Entry 3BLH (X-ray diffraction, 2.48 A resolution); this record covers chains A and B.

== Chain A ==
Protein: Cell division protein kinase 9
Organism: Homo sapiens
Notes: EC 2.7.11.22, 2.7.11.23
Reference sequence: P50750 (CDK9_HUMAN); numbering as in UniProt (aligned over 2-330)
Sequence (331 residues; numbered 0 to 330; the number before each row is that of its first residue; numbering starts at 0):
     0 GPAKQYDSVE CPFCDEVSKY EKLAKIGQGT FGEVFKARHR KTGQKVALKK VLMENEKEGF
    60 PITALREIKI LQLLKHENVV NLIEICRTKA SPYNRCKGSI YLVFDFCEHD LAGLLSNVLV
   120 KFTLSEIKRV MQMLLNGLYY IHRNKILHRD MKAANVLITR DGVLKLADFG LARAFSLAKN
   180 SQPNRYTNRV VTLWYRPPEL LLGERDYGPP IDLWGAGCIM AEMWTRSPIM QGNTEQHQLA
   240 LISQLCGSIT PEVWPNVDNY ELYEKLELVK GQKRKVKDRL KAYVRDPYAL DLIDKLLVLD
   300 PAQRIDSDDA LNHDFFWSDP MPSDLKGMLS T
Not modelled in the structure: 0-7, 51-54, 88-97, 177-181, 260-266, 326-330
Construct notes: expression tag (0-1)
Modified residues: Thr-186 (phosphothreonine; TPO)
UniProt features mapped onto this chain:
  - region: Ala-166 to Thr-191 (T-loop)
  - active site: Asp-149 (Proton acceptor)
  - binding site (ATP): Ile-25 to Val-33, Lys-48, Asp-104 to Cys-106, Asp-167
  - modified residue: Lys-44 (N6-acetyllysine), Lys-48 (N6-acetyllysine), Ser-175 (Phosphoserine), Thr-186 (Phosphothreonine)
  - natural variant: Arg-225 (R225C: Found in patients with global developmental delay and epilepsy with history of choanal atresia; uncertain significance)
  - mutagenesis: Lys-44 (K44R: Impaired kinase and transcriptional elongation activities, but normal cyclin T1 and HEXIM1 binding), Lys-48 (K48Q: Mimics acetylation; leading to impaired protein kinase activity; K48R: Decreased acetylation; leading to enhanced protein kinase activity), Asp-167 (D167N: Abrogates kinase activity), Ser-175 (S175A: Constitutive kinase activity; S175D: Mimics phosphorylation, constitutive loss of kinase activity), Thr-186 (T186A: Abrogates autophosphorylation; no effect on kinase activity, but impaired CTD phosphorylation; T186D: Mimics autophosphorylation ...)

== Chain B ==
Protein: Cyclin-T1
Organism: Homo sapiens
Reference sequence: O60563 (CCNT1_HUMAN); numbering as in UniProt (aligned over 2-259)
Sequence (260 residues; numbered 0 to 259; the number before each row is that of its first residue; numbering starts at 0):
     0 GPEGERKNNN KRWYFTREQL ENSPSRRFGV DPDKELSYRQ QAANLLQDMG QRLNVSQLTI
    60 NTAIVYMHRF YMIQSFTRFP GNSVAPAALF LAAKVEGQPK KLEHVIKVAH TCLHPQESLP
   120 DTRSEAYLQQ VQDLVILESI ILQTLGFELT IDHPHTHVVK CTQLVRASKD LAQTSYFMAT
   180 NSLHLTTFSL QYTPPVVACV CIHLACKWSN WEIPVSTDGK HWWEYVDATV TLELLDELTH
   240 ELLQILEKTP NRLKRIWNWR
Not modelled in the structure: 0-4
Construct notes: expression tag (0-1); engineered mutation Arg-77 (Gln in O60563), Gly-96 (Glu in O60563), Leu-241 (Phe in O60563)
UniProt features mapped onto this chain:
  - motif: Lys-253 to Arg-259 (Nuclear localization signal, and interaction with Tat-TAR RNA)
  - modified residue: Ser-117 (Phosphoserine)

== How chain A and chain B interact ==
Residue-residue contacts (40):
  Val-8(A) with Gln-73(B); Arg-77(B); Phe-78(B), hydrophobic
  Glu-9(A) with Arg-26(B), salt bridge; Gln-73(B), hydrogen bond (backbone-side chain)
  Cys-10(A) with Gln-142(B), hydrogen bond (side chain-backbone)
  Pro-11(A) with Ile-72(B)
  Phe-12(A) with Arg-11(B); Trp-12(B), hydrophobic; Ile-72(B), hydrophobic; Thr-143(B); Gly-145(B)
  Cys-13(A) with Gln-142(B)
  Glu-57(A) with Phe-89(B); Lys-93(B), hydrogen bond (backbone-side chain); Lys-100(B); Leu-101(B), hydrogen bond (side chain-backbone)
  Gly-58(A) with Lys-93(B); Glu-137(B)
  Phe-59(A) with Lys-93(B), hydrogen bond (backbone-side chain); Glu-137(B), hydrogen bond (backbone-side chain); Leu-141(B), hydrophobic
  Ile-61(A) with Lys-93(B); Pro-98(B), hydrophobic
  Leu-64(A) with Leu-90(B), hydrophobic; Lys-93(B); Leu-141(B), hydrophobic; Leu-148(B), hydrophobic
  Lys-68(A) with Thr-149(B)
  Gln-71(A) with Arg-5(B), hydrogen bond (backbone-backbone); Lys-6(B); Phe-146(B)
  Leu-81(A) with Lys-6(B), hydrogen bond (backbone-side chain)
  Ile-82(A) with Lys-6(B)
  Glu-83(A) with Lys-6(B)
  Ile-84(A) with Lys-6(B); Phe-146(B), hydrophobic
  Arg-86(A) with Gln-142(B)
  Ile-99(A) with Gln-142(B); Phe-146(B), hydrophobic
Other interface residues (no listed pair), chain A (22 interface residues in all): Lys-56, Ile-67, Leu-72
Other interface residues (no listed pair), chain B (28 interface residues in all): Val-94, Lys-99, Val-134, Ile-139, Glu-147

== Overview ==
22 residues of chain A face 28 of chain B across their interface, with 8 hydrogen bonds and 1 salt bridge.
Among the polar pairs are Glu-9(A)/Arg-26(B), Glu-9(A)/Gln-73(B) and Cys-10(A)/Gln-142(B). From UniProt:
active-site residue Asp-149(A), 14 ATP-binding residues and 5 mutagenesis sites on chain A.
Here chain A is Cell division protein kinase 9 and chain B is Cyclin-T1, both from Homo sapiens. Entry 3BLH
(Crystal Structure of Human CDK9/cyclinT1) was determined by X-ray diffraction, deposited together with 3BLQ,
3BLR and 2IVX.
